6KQH - chains C and H of the 9 polymer chains in the assembly; structure by X-ray diffraction, 3.18 A resolution.

Chain C:
Molecule: DNA-directed RNA polymerase subunit beta
Source organism: Thermus thermophilus (strain HB8 / ATCC 27634 / DSM 579)
Notes: EC 2.7.7.6
Reference sequence: Q8RQE9 (RPOB_THET8); residues 1-1119 here = UniProt positions 1-1119
Amino-acid sequence (1119 residues; numbered 1 to 1119; the number before each row is that of its first residue):
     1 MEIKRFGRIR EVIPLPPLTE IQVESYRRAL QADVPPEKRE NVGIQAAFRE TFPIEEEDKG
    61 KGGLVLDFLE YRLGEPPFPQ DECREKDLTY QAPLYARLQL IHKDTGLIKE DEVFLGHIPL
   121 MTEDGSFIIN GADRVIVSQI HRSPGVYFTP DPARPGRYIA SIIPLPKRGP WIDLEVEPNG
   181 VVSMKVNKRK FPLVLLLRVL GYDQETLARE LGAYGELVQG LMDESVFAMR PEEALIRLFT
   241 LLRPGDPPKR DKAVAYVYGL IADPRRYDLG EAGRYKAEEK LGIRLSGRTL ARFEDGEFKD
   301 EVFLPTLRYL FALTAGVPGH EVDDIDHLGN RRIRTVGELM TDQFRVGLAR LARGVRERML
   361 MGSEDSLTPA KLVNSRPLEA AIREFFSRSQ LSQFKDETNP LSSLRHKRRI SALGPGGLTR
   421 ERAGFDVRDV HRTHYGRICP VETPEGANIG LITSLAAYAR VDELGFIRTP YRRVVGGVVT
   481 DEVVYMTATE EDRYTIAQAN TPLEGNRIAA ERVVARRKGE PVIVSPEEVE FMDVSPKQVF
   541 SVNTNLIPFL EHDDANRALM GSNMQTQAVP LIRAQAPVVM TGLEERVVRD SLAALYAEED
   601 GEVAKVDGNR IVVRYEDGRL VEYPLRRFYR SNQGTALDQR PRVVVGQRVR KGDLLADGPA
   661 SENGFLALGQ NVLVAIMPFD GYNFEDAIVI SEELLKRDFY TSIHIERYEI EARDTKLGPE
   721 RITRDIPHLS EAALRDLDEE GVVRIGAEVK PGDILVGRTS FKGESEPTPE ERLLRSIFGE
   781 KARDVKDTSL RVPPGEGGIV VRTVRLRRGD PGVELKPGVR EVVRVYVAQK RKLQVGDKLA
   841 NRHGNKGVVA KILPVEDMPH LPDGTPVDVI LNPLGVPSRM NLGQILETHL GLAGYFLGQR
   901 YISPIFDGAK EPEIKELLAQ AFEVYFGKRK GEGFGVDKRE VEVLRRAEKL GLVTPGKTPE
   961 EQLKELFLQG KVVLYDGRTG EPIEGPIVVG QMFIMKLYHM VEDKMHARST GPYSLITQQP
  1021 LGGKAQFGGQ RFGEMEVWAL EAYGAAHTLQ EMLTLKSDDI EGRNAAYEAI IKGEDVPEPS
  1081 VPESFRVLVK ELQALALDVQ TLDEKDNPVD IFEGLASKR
Disordered / not traced: 57-62, 1119

Chain H:
Molecule: 27-nt DNA strand
Sequence (27 nucleotides; row label = number of the first residue in the row):
     1 TATAATGGGA GCTGTCACGG ATGCAGG
Disordered / not traced: 25-27

Chain C / chain H interface:
Pairs across the interface (19; chain C residue first):
  Arg142(C) with DG14(H), base contact
  Lys167(C) with DC12(H), base contact; DT13(H), base contact
  Gly169(C) with DT13(H), base contact
  Pro170(C) with DT13(H), base contact
  Trp171(C) with DT13(H), base contact; DG14(H), phosphate contact
  Arg243(C) with DG9(H), hydrogen bond to the base; DA10(H), base contact; DG11(H), base contact
  Asp246(C) with DG9(H), base contact
  Tyr256(C) with DG11(H), base contact
  Arg266(C) with DG11(H), hydrogen bond to the base
  Ile325(C) with DG14(H), base contact
  Asp326(C) with DG14(H), hydrogen bond to the base
  Arg331(C) with DG14(H), hydrogen bond to the base
  Leu418(C) with DG14(H), base contact
  Arg422(C) with DT15(H), hydrogen bond to the base
  Val427(C) with DG14(H), base contact
Other interface residues (no listed pair), chain C (21 interface residues in all): Pro166, Gly245, Pro247, Arg353, Glu421, Asp426
Other interface residues (no listed pair), chain H (8 interface residues in all): DG7

Overview:
21 residues of chain C face 8 of chain H across their interface, with 5 hydrogen bonds. Polar pairs include
Arg243(C)-DG9(H), Arg266(C)-DG11(H) and Asp326(C)-DG14(H).
Here chain C is DNA-directed RNA polymerase subunit beta (Thermus thermophilus (strain HB8 / ATCC 27634 / DSM
579)) and chain H is a 27-nt DNA strand. Entry 6KQH (Thermus thermophilus initial transcription complex
comprising sigma A and 5'-OH RNA of 7 nt) was determined by X-ray diffraction together with 6KQD, 6KQE, 6KQF,
6KQG, 6KQL, 6KQM and 6 further entries from the same study.
